Entry 6MHB (X-ray diffraction, 2.75 A resolution); this record covers chains A and C.

# Chain A (and C)
Name: Glutathione S-transferase omega-1
From: Homo sapiens
Notes: EC 2.5.1.18, 1.8.5.1, 1.20.4.2; chain C of this document is another copy of the same molecule, construct and numbering; everything in this record applies to it too
Reference sequence: P78417 (GSTO1_HUMAN); numbering as in UniProt (aligned over 1-241)
Amino-acid sequence (244 residues; each row starts with the number of its first residue; numbers below 1 keep their minus sign (Ser-2 is residue -2)):
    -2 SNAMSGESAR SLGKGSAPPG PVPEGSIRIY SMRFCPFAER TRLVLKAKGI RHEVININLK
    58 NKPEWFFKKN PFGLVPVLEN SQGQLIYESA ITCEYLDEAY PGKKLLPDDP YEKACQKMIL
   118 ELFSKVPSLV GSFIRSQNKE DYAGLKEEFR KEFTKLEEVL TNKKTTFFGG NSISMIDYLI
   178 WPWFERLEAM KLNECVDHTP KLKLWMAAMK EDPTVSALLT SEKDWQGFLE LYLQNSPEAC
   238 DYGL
Unresolved in the structure: -2 to 5, 133-135 (chain C: -2 to 5, 134-135, 241)
Covalent attachments: N-[4-(4-chlorophenyl)-1,3-thiazol-2-yl]propanamide (JR7) linked to Cys32
Differences from the reference sequence: expression tag (-2 to 0)
Ligand contacts: JR7 (N-[4-(4-chlorophenyl)-1,3-thiazol-2-yl]propanamide): Met29, Phe31, Pro33, Phe34, Val72, Val127, Ile131, Arg183, Ala186, Met187, Trp222, Phe225, Leu226, Tyr229
UniProt features mapped onto this chain:
  - active site: Cys32 (Nucleophile)
  - binding site (glutathione): Lys59, Val72, Glu85, Ser86
  - modified residue: Ser2 (N-acetylserine), Lys57 (N6-acetyllysine), Ser129 (Phosphoserine), Lys143 (N6-acetyllysine), Lys148 (N6-acetyllysine), Lys152 (N6-acetyllysine)
  - natural variant: Ala140 (A140D: In allele GSTO1*C), Glu155 (deletion: In allele GSTO1*B)
  - mutagenesis: Cys32 (C32A: Loss of activity)
What the authors report for this chain:
  - binding site for JR7: Met29, Phe31, Cys32, Pro33, Phe34, Val127, Arg183, Met187, Trp222, Phe225, Leu226, Tyr229
  - conformationally variable residues (order/disorder transition, side-chain flip): Leu226, Tyr229
  - catalytic residues: Cys32 (citing earlier work)

# Chain A / chain C interface
Pairs across the interface (30; chain A residue first):
  Phe69(A) with Leu119(C), hydrophobic
  Gln81(A) with Tyr108(C)
  Leu82(A) with Tyr108(C); Met115(C)
  Ile83(A) with Met115(C), hydrophobic
  Tyr84(A) with Met115(C)
  Glu85(A) with Glu118(C)
  Ile88(A) with Ala111(C), hydrophobic; Lys114(C); Met115(C)
  Glu91(A) with Lys114(C), salt bridge
  Tyr92(A) with Pro107(C); Tyr108(C)
  Glu95(A) with Pro107(C); Lys110(C), salt bridge
  Pro107(A) with Tyr92(C); Glu95(C)
  Tyr108(A) with Gln81(C); Leu82(C); Ile83(C), hydrophobic; Tyr92(C)
  Lys110(A) with Glu95(C), salt bridge
  Ala111(A) with Ile88(C), hydrophobic
  Lys114(A) with Ile88(C); Glu91(C), salt bridge
  Met115(A) with Leu82(C); Ile83(C), hydrophobic; Tyr84(C); Ile88(C)
  Glu118(A) with Glu85(C)
Interface residues without a listed pair, chain A (19 interface residues in all): Ala96, Leu119
Interface residues without a listed pair, chain C (19 interface residues in all): Phe69, Ala96

# In short
Chain A and chain C each contribute 19 residues to their interface; the contacts include 4 salt bridges. Polar
pairs include Glu91(A)-Lys114(C) and Glu95(A)-Lys110(C). Compound JR7 is covalently linked to Cys32(A). The
paper reports the catalytic residue Cys32(A); a binding site for JR7 at Met29(A), Phe31(A) and Cys32(A) among
others.
Both chains are Glutathione S-transferase omega-1 (Homo sapiens). Entry 6MHB (Glutathione S-Transferase Omega
1 bound to covalent inhibitor 18) was determined by X-ray diffraction, deposited together with 6MHC and 6MHD.
